PDB entry 7P3X | electron microscopy, 9.10 A resolution (very low resolution: no residue pairs are listed; an interface is given only as per-side residue counts) | chains A and B of the 4 polymer chains in the assembly

== Chain A ==
Name: AP-3 complex subunit delta
Organism: Saccharomyces cerevisiae
UniProtKB: A0A7I9C4X2 (A0A7I9C4X2_YEASX); residues 1-932 here = UniProt positions 1-932
Sequence (964 residues; row label = number of the first residue in the row):
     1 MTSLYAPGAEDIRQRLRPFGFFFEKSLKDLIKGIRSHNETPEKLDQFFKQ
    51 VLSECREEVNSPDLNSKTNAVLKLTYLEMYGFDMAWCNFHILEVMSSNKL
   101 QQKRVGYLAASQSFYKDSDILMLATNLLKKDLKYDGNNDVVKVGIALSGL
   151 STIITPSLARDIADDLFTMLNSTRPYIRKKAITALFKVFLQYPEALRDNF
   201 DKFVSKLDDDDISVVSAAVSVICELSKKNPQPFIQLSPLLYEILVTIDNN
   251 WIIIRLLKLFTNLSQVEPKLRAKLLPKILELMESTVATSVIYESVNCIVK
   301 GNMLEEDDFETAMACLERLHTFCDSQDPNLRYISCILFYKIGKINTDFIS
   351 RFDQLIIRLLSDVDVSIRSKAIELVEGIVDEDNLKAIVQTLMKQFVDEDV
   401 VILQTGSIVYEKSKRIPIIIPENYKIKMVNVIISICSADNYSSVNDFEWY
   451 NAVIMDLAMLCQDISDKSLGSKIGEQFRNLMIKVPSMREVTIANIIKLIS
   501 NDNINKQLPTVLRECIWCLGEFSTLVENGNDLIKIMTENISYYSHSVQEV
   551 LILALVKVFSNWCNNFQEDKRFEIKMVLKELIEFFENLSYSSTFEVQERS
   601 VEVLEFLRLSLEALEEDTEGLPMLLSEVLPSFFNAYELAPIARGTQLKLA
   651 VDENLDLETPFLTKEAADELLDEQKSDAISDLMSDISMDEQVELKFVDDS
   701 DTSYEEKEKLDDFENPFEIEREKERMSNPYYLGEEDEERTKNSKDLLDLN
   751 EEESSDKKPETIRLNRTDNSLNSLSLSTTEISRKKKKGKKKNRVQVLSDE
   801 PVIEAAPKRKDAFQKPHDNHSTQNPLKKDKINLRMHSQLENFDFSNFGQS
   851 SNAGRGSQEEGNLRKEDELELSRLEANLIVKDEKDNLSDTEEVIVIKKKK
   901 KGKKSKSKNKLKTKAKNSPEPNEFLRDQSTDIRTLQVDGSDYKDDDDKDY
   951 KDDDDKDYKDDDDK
Not modelled in the structure: 1-62, 639-964
Sequence notes: expression tag (933-964)
Reported in the primary citation:
  - conformationally variable residues (domain motion): Asp-399 to Pro-421

== Chain B ==
Name: Y55_G0035830.mRNA.1.CDS.1
Organism: Saccharomyces cerevisiae
UniProtKB: A0A7I9BYB9 (A0A7I9BYB9_YEASX); numbering as in UniProt (aligned over 1-809)
Sequence (809 residues; numbered 1 to 809; the number before each row is that of its first residue):
     1 MVDSIHRIASALDTAKVITREAAAVATSKLGESSYTYYSQNINPQQLVTL
    51 LNSRNSREVRDAMKRIISIMASDDDSIDVQLYFADVVKNITTNDTKVKRL
   101 IHLYLLRFAENDPNLTLLSINSLQKSLSDSNSELRCFALSALSDMKMSSL
   151 APIILHTVKKLVTDPSAMVRGEVALAIIKLYRAGKNDYHEELLDILKELM
   201 ADTDPKVISCAVLAYKECYADHLELLHGHFRRYCRIIKQLDSWSQSYLIE
   251 LLIKYCKQYLPKPTVVDKSSEGSPRSCPLPDKYNEIEYPSYEVVNDPDLD
   301 LFLQSLNCLIYSSNPTVILSCCNALYQLASPLQMKNTKFIEALVRTVTMT
   351 ENQGNKEMLLQAIHFLSILDQTLFLPYTKKFYVFPKDPIVASIWKIQILS
   401 TLINESNVKEIFKELKYYVASAHFPENVVIMAVKSLSRCGQLSTSWESHV
   451 MKWLIDHMESHNLSASVLDAYVNVIRMLVQKNPTKHLRIIFKLADLLTVQ
   501 TSLADNARAGIVWLFGEIASIEFKICPDVLRRLIQNFSNEGPETRCQILV
   551 LSAKLLSYDIDNFKQAQVTGSEENNQNPPYYDFSGSRISQMYNAVLYLAK
   601 YDDEFDIRDRARMISSLFDSGKYEIVSLLLQAPKPTARSDDFIVSARLET
   651 HTPEIKEFFRMLPWNTEITEVGETGNDIREGAELKDYNKYKKSFSSQSFI
   701 TNNSARSFTSSSNAKLTGINDGDSNSISGKGNVNTFTSQNGKKYRLQSLD
   751 EFFSDIPERKSKPRKIIKVVEESSDEDEDESEESSDDDEYSDSSLGTSSS
   801 GTSSSHLEL
Not modelled in the structure: 622-809
Reported in the primary citation:
  - conformationally variable residues (loop rearrangement): Tyr-259 to Tyr-291

== How chain A and chain B interact ==
At this resolution (9 A) residue pairs are not listed: 19 residues of chain A and 19 of chain B lie at the interface.

== Overview ==
Chain A and chain B each contribute 19 residues to their interface. The paper reports conformational
variability at Asp-399(A) and Tyr-259(B).
Here chain A is AP-3 complex subunit delta and chain B is Y55_G0035830.mRNA.1.CDS.1, both from Saccharomyces
cerevisiae. Entry 7P3X (Homology model of the full-length AP-3 complex in a compact open conformation) was
determined by electron microscopy, deposited together with 7P3Y and 7P3Z.
